Entry 1EGW (X-ray diffraction, 1.50 A resolution); this record covers chains A and B of the 4 polymer chains in the assembly.

Chain A (and B):
Name: Mads box transcription enhancer factor 2, polypeptide A
From: Homo sapiens
Notes: fragment: n-terminus, residues 2-78; chain B of this document is another copy of the same molecule, construct and numbering; everything in this record applies to it too
UniProtKB: Q02078 (MEF2A_HUMAN); residue numbers follow UniProt; this construct covers 2-78
Amino-acid sequence (77 residues; numbered 2 to 78; the number before each row is that of its first residue):
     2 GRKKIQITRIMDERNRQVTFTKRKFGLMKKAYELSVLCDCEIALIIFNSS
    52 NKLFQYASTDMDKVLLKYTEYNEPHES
Disordered / not traced: 73-78 (chain B: 74-78)
UniProt features mapped onto this chain:
  - modified residue: S59 (Phosphoserine)

How chain A and chain B interact:
Pairs across the interface (101; chain A residue first):
  I6(A) with L38(B), hydrophobic
  Q7(A) with L38(B)
  I8(A) with E34(B); V37(B)
  T9(A) with V37(B); L38(B)
  R10(A) with V37(B), hydrogen bond (backbone-backbone); L38(B); D40(B), salt bridge
  I11(A) with L38(B), hydrogen bond (backbone-backbone)
  R17(A) with L38(B); C39(B), hydrogen bond (backbone-side chain)
  T20(A) with C39(B)
  F21(A) with L35(B), hydrophobic; C39(B); C41(B), hydrophobic
  R24(A) with E34(B), salt bridge; L35(B); L38(B)
  K25(A) with L35(B)
  L28(A) with L28(B), hydrophobic; K31(B); A32(B); L35(B), hydrophobic
  K31(A) with L28(B); K31(B)
  A32(A) with L28(B)
  Y33(A) with I8(B), hydrophobic
  E34(A) with I8(B); R24(B), salt bridge
  L35(A) with F21(B), hydrophobic; R24(B); K25(B); L28(B), hydrophobic
  V37(A) with I8(B); T9(B); R10(B)
  L38(A) with I6(B), hydrophobic; Q7(B); T9(B); R10(B); I11(B), hydrogen bond (backbone-backbone); R17(B); R24(B)
  C39(A) with R17(B), hydrogen bond (side chain-backbone); T20(B); F21(B), hydrogen bond (side chain-backbone); S50(B)
  D40(A) with R10(B), salt bridge; S50(B)
  C41(A) with F21(B), hydrophobic; F48(B); N49(B)
  E42(A) with I46(B); I47(B); F48(B), hydrogen bond (backbone-backbone)
  I43(A) with L45(B), hydrophobic; I46(B)
  A44(A) with A44(B); L45(B); I46(B), hydrogen bond (backbone-backbone)
  L45(A) with I43(B), hydrophobic; A44(B)
  I46(A) with E42(B); I43(B); A44(B), hydrogen bond (backbone-backbone); L66(B), hydrophobic; Y69(B), hydrophobic
  I47(A) with E42(B)
  F48(A) with C41(B); E42(B), hydrogen bond (backbone-backbone); V65(B); K68(B); Y69(B); Y72(B), hydrophobic
  N49(A) with C41(B)
  S50(A) with C39(B); D40(B)
  N52(A) with K68(B), hydrogen bond; Y72(B)
  L54(A) with Y69(B), hydrophobic; Y72(B)
  Q56(A) with Y69(B), hydrogen bond
  M62(A) with Y69(B)
  V65(A) with I46(B), hydrophobic; F48(B)
  L66(A) with I46(B), hydrophobic; L66(B), hydrophobic; Y69(B), hydrophobic
  K68(A) with F48(B); N52(B), hydrogen bond
  Y69(A) with I46(B), hydrophobic; F48(B); L54(B), hydrophobic; Q56(B), hydrogen bond; M62(B); L66(B), hydrophobic
  Y72(A) with F48(B), hydrophobic; N52(B); K53(B); L54(B), hydrogen bond (side chain-backbone)
Interface residues without a listed pair, chain A (41 interface residues in all): K53
Interface residues without a listed pair, chain B (42 interface residues in all): Y33, N73

Overview:
Chain A and chain B form an interface of 41 and 42 residues respectively; the contacts include 15 hydrogen
bonds and 4 salt bridges. Among the polar pairs are R10(A)-D40(B), R24(A)-E34(B) and R17(A)-C39(B).
Chain A and chain B are both Mads box transcription enhancer factor 2, polypeptide A (Homo sapiens); the
structure, Crystal structure of MEF2A core bound to DNA, was determined by X-ray diffraction.
